PDB entry 7OSF | electron microscopy, 3.80 A resolution | chains B and E of the 6 polymer chains in the assembly

# Chain B
Protein: Probable ABC transporter ATP-binding protein NosF
Organism: Pseudomonas stutzeri ATCC 14405
UniProt: P19844 (NOSF_PSEST); residue numbers follow UniProt; this construct covers 1-308
Amino-acid sequence (308 residues; each row starts with the number of its first residue):
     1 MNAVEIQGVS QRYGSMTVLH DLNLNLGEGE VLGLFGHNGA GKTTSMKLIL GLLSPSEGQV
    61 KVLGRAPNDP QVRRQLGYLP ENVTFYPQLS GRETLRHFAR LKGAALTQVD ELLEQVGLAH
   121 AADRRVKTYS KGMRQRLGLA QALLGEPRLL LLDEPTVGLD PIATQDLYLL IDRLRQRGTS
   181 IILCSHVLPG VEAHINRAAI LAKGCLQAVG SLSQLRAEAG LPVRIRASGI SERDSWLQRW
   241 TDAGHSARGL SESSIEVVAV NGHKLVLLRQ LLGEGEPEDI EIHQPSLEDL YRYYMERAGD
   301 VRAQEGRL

# Chain E
Protein: Probable ABC transporter permease protein NosY
Organism: Pseudomonas stutzeri ATCC 14405
UniProt: P19845 (NOSY_PSEST); numbering as in UniProt (aligned over 1-276)
Amino-acid sequence (276 residues; numbered 1 to 276; the number before each row is that of its first residue):
     1 MNQVWNIARK ELSDGLRNRW LLAISLLFAV LAVGIAWLGA AASGQLGFTS IPATIASLAS
    61 LATFLMPLIA LLLAYDAIVG EDEGGTLMLL LTYPLGRGQI LLGKFVGHGL ILALAVLIGF
   121 GCAALAIALL VEGVELGMLF WAFGRFMISS TLLGWVFLAF AYVLSGKVNE KSSAAGLALG
   181 VWFLFVLVFD LVLLALLVLS EGKFNPELLP WLLLLNPTDI YRLINLSGFE GSGSAMGVLS
   241 LGADLPVPAA VLWLCLLAWI GVSLLLAYAI FRRRLT
Not modelled in the structure: 1, 43-50, 228-244, 275-276

# How chain B and chain E interact
Residue-residue contacts - 41 pairs, chain B then chain E:
  Leu-50(B) / Thr-92(E)
  Leu-52(B) / Met-88(E)  hydrophobic
  Leu-52(B) / Leu-91(E)  hydrophobic
  Leu-52(B) / Thr-92(E)
  Arg-73(B) / Leu-91(E)  hydrogen bond (side chain-backbone)
  Arg-73(B) / Thr-92(E)
  Arg-73(B) / Tyr-93(E)  hydrogen bond (side chain-backbone)
  Arg-74(B) / Pro-94(E)
  Tyr-78(B) / Leu-89(E)
  Tyr-78(B) / Thr-92(E)
  Val-83(B) / Gly-84(E)
  Val-83(B) / Thr-86(E)
  Thr-84(B) / Gly-84(E)  hydrogen bond (backbone-backbone)
  Thr-84(B) / Thr-86(E)
  Phe-85(B) / Thr-86(E)
  Phe-85(B) / Leu-89(E)  hydrophobic
  Tyr-86(B) / Lys-10(E)
  Tyr-86(B) / Asp-14(E)
  Tyr-86(B) / Glu-81(E)  hydrogen bond
  Tyr-86(B) / Thr-86(E)
  Tyr-86(B) / Leu-90(E)
  Gln-88(B) / Asp-14(E)
  Gln-88(B) / Arg-17(E)
  Leu-89(B) / Lys-10(E)
  Glu-93(B) / Arg-17(E)  salt bridge
  His-97(B) / Asn-6(E)
  His-97(B) / Ile-7(E)
  His-97(B) / Lys-10(E)
  Phe-98(B) / Leu-90(E)  hydrophobic
  Phe-98(B) / Tyr-93(E)  hydrophobic
  Arg-100(B) / Asn-6(E)
  Arg-100(B) / Arg-9(E)
  Leu-101(B) / Gln-3(E)  hydrogen bond (backbone-side chain)
  Leu-101(B) / Leu-90(E)  hydrophobic
  Leu-101(B) / Tyr-93(E)  hydrophobic
  Leu-101(B) / Pro-94(E)
  Leu-101(B) / Leu-95(E)  hydrophobic
  Lys-102(B) / Tyr-93(E)
  Arg-125(B) / Arg-17(E)
  Gln-141(B) / Leu-89(E)
  Gln-141(B) / Tyr-93(E)  hydrogen bond
Interface residues without a listed pair, chain B (23 interface residues in all): Lys-47, Pro-80, Asn-82, Ser-90
Interface residues without a listed pair, chain E (20 interface residues in all): Ser-13, Gly-85

# Summary
23 residues of chain B face 20 of chain E across their interface; the contacts include 6 hydrogen bonds and 1
salt bridge. Among the polar pairs are Glu-93(B)/Arg-17(E), Arg-73(B)/Leu-91(E) and Arg-73(B)/Tyr-93(E).
Chain B is Probable ABC transporter ATP-binding protein NosF and chain E is Probable ABC transporter permease
protein NosY, both from Pseudomonas stutzeri ATCC 14405; the structure, ABC Transporter complex NosDFYL,
R-domain 1, was determined by electron microscopy, deposited together with 7O0Y, 7O0Z, 7O10, 7O11, 7O12, 7O13
and 10 further entries.
